PDB entry 5B6B | X-ray diffraction, 3.54 A resolution | chains J and C of the 4 polymer chains in the assembly

[Chain J (and C)]
Name: Serine/threonine-protein kinase LATS1
Organism: Mus musculus
Notes: EC 2.7.11.1; chain C of this document is another copy of the same molecule, construct and numbering; everything in this record applies to it too
UniProtKB: Q8BYR2 (LATS1_MOUSE); numbering as in UniProt (aligned over 621-703)
Amino-acid sequence (85 residues; row label = number of the first residue in the row):
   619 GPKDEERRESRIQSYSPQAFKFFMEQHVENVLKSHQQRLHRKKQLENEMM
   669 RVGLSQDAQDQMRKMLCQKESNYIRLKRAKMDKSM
Disordered / not traced: 619-629, 701-703 (chain C: 619-630, 702-703)
Sequence notes: expression tag (619-620)
UniProt features mapped onto this chain:
  - modified residue: Ser673 (Phosphoserine)

[Chain J / chain C interface]
Contacting residue pairs (19):
  Ser632(J) - Gln679(C)
  Tyr633(J) - Gln679(C)
  Tyr633(J) - Met683(C)  hydrophobic
  Ser634(J) - Ala676(C)
  Ser634(J) - Gln679(C)  hydrogen bond (backbone-side chain)
  Gln636(J) - Ser673(C)
  Ala637(J) - Ala676(C)
  Ala637(J) - Gln679(C)
  Phe640(J) - Leu663(C)  hydrophobic
  Phe640(J) - Met667(C)  hydrophobic
  Phe640(J) - Met680(C)  hydrophobic
  Ala697(J) - Leu694(C)
  Lys698(J) - Asn690(C)
  Lys698(J) - Leu694(C)
  Asp700(J) - Arg659(C)
  Asp700(J) - Leu684(C)
  Asp700(J) - Lys687(C)
  Asp700(J) - Glu688(C)
  Asp700(J) - Tyr691(C)
Other interface residues (no listed pair), chain J (13 interface residues in all): Phe641, Gln644, Leu694, Met699
Other interface residues (no listed pair), chain C (18 interface residues in all): Glu666, Leu672, Asp675, Asp700

[Overview]
The interface between chain J and chain C involves 13 residues on one side and 18 on the other; the contacts
include 1 hydrogen bond. The hydrogen-bonded pair is Ser634(J)-Gln679(C).
Chain J and chain C are both Serine/threonine-protein kinase LATS1 (Mus musculus); the structure, Complex of
LATS1 and phosphomimetic MOB1b, was determined by X-ray diffraction, deposited together with 5B5V.
